PDB entry 7X08 | electron microscopy, 2.70 A resolution | chains A and B of the 9 polymer chains in the assembly

== Chain A (and B) ==
Name: Spike glycoprotein
Source organism: Severe acute respiratory syndrome coronavirus
Notes: chain B of this document is another copy of the same molecule, construct and numbering; everything in this record applies to it too
Reference sequence: P0DTC2 (SPIKE_SARS2); residues 1-1273 here = UniProt positions 1-1273
Chain sequence (1283 residues; each row starts with the number of its first residue):
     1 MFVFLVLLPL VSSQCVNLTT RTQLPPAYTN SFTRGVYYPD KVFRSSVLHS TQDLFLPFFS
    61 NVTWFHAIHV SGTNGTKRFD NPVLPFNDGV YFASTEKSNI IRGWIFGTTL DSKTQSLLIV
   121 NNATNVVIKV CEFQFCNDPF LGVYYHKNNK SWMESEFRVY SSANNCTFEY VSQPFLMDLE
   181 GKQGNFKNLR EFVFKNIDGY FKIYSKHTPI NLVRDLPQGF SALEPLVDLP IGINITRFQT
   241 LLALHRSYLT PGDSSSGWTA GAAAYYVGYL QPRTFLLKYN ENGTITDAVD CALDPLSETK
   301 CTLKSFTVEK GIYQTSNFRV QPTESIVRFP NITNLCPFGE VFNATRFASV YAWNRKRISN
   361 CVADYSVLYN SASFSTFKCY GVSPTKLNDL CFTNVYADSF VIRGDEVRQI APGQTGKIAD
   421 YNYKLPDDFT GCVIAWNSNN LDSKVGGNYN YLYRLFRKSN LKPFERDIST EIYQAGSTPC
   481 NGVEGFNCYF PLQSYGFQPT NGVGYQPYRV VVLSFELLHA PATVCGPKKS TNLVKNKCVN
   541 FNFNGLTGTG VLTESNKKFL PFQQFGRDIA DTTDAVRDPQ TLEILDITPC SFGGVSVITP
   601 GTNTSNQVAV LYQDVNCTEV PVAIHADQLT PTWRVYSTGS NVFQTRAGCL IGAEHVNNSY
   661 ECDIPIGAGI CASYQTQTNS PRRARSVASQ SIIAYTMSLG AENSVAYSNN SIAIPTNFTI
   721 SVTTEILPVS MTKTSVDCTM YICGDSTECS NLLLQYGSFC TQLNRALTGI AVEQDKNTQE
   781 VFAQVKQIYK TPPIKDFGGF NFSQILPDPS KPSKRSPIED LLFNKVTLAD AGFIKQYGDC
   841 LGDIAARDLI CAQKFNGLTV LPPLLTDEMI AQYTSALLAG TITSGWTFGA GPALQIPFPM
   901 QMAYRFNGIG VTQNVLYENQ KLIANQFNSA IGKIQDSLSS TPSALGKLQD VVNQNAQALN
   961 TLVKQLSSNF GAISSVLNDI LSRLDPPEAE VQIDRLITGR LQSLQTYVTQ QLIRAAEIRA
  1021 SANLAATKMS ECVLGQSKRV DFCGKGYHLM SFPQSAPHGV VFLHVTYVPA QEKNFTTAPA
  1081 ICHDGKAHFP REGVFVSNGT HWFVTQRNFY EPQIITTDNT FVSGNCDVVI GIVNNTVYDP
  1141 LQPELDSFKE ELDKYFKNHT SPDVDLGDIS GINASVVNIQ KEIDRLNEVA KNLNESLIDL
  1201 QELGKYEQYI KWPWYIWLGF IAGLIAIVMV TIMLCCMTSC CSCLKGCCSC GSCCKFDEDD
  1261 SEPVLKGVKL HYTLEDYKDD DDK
Not modelled in the structure: 1-13, 71-75, 619-632, 677-689, 942-943, 1147-1283
Construct notes: engineered mutation Pro817 (Phe in P0DTC2), Pro892 (Ala in P0DTC2), Pro899 (Ala in P0DTC2), Pro942 (Ala in P0DTC2), Pro986 (Lys in P0DTC2), Pro987 (Val in P0DTC2); expression tag (1274-1283)
Disulfide bonds: Cys15-Cys136, Cys131-Cys166, Cys291-Cys301, Cys336-Cys361, Cys379-Cys432, Cys391-Cys525, Cys480-Cys488, Cys538-Cys590, Cys617-Cys649, Cys662-Cys671, Cys738-Cys760, Cys743-Cys749, Cys840-Cys851, Cys1032-Cys1043, Cys1082-Cys1126
Glycans and other covalent adducts: N-acetylglucosamine (NAG) linked to Asn17, Asn61, Asn122, Asn149, Asn165, Asn234, Asn282, Asn331, Asn343, Asn603, Asn616, Asn657, Asn709, Asn717, Asn801, Asn1074, Asn1098, Asn1134
Ligand contacts:
  - linoleic acid (EIC), molecule 1: Cys336, Pro337, Phe338, Val341, Phe342, Ile358, Ala363, Tyr365, Leu368, Tyr369, Phe374, Phe377, Leu387, Phe392, Val395, Leu513, Phe515, Val524
  - linoleic acid (EIC), molecule 2: Arg408, Gln409, Thr415, Gly416
  - N-acetylglucosamine (NAG; 2-acetamido-2-deoxy-beta-D-glucopyranose): Arg457, Ser459, Asn460, Lys462
Swiss-Prot annotation at these positions:
  - region: Asn280 to Cys301 (Putative superantigen), Arg403 to Asp405 (Integrin-binding motif), Asn448 to Phe456 (Immunodominant HLA epitope recognized by the CD8+), Pro681 to Ala684 (Putative superantigen), Ser816 to Tyr837 (Fusion peptide 1), Lys835 to Phe855 (Fusion peptide 2), Asp1163 to Glu1202 (Heptad repeat 2)
  - motif: Met1237 to Cys1241 (Binding to host endocytosis trafficking protein SNX27), Asp1257 to Glu1262 (Diacidic ER export motif (host COPII)), Ser1261 to Gly1267 (Binding to host plasma membrane localising/FERM domain proteins), Lys1269 to Thr1273 (KxHxx, ER retrieval signal (COPI))
  - site (Cleavage): Arg685, Ser686, Arg815, Ser816
  - lipidation (S-palmitoyl cysteine): Cys1235, Cys1236, Cys1240, Cys1241, Cys1243, Cys1247, Cys1248, Cys1250, Cys1253, Cys1254
  - glycosylation: Asn17 (N-linked (GlcNAc...) (complex) asparagine), Asn61 (N-linked (GlcNAc...) (hybrid) asparagine), Asn74 (N-linked (GlcNAc...) (complex) asparagine), Asn122 (N-linked (GlcNAc...) (hybrid) asparagine), Asn149 (N-linked (GlcNAc...) (complex) asparagine), Asn165 (N-linked (GlcNAc...) (complex) asparagine), Asn234 (N-linked (GlcNAc...) (high mannose) asparagine), Asn282 (N-linked (GlcNAc...) (complex) asparagine), Thr323 (O-linked (GalNAc) threonine), Ser325 (O-linked (HexNAc...) serine), Asn331 (N-linked (GlcNAc...) (complex) asparagine), Asn343 (N-linked (GlcNAc...) (complex) asparagine), Asn603 (N-linked (GlcNAc...) (hybrid) asparagine), Asn616 (N-linked (GlcNAc...) (complex) asparagine), Asn657 (N-linked (GlcNAc...) (complex) asparagine), Thr676 (O-linked (GlcNAc...) threonine), Thr678 (O-linked (GlcNAc...) threonine), Asn709 (N-linked (GlcNAc...) (high mannose) asparagine), Asn717 (N-linked (GlcNAc...) (hybrid) asparagine), Asn801 (N-linked (GlcNAc...) (hybrid) asparagine) and 6 more in UniProt
  - natural variant: Leu5 (L5F: In strain: Iota/B.1.526), Ser13 (S13I: In strain: Epsilon/B.1.427/B.1.429), Leu18 (L18F: In strain: Beta/B.1.351, Gamma/P.1 and 1 more), Thr19 (T19I: In strain: Omicron/BQ.1.1, Omicron/XBB.1.5 and 1 more; T19R: In strain: Delta/B.1.617.2, Omicron/BA.2 and 4 more), Thr20 (T20N: In strain: Gamma/P.1), Leu24 to Ala27 (sequence variant, change not given here; In strain: Omicron/BA.2, Omicron/BA.2.12.1 and 6 more), Pro26 (P26S: In strain: Gamma/P.1), Gln52 (Q52H: In strain: Omicron/EG.5.1), Ala67 (A67V: In strain: Eta/B.1.525, Omicron/BA.1), His69 to Val70 (deletion: In strain: Alpha/B.1.1.7, Eta/B.1.525 and 5 more), Gly75 (G75V: In strain: Lambda/C.37), Thr76 (T76I: In strain: Lambda/C.37), 83 further natural variant entries in UniProt
  - mutagenesis: His69 to Val70 (Increased incorporation of cleaved spike into virions), Asn121 (N121Q: Partial loss of biliverdin affinity), Arg190 (R190K: Partial loss of biliverdin affinity), Asn234 (N234Q: Increased resistance to neutralizing antibodies), Asn331 (N331Q: Reduced viral infectivity), Asn343 (N343Q: Reduced viral infectivity), Leu452 (L452R: Increased resistance to neutralizing antibodies. Decreases HLA binding to NF9 epitope. Increased binding affinity to human ACE2), Tyr453 (Y453F: Decreased HLA binding to NF9 epitope. Increased binding affinity to human ACE2), Ala475 (A475V: Increased resistance to neutralizing antibodies), Val483 (V483A: Increased resistance to neutralizing antibodies), Glu484 (E484D: Increased replication in human TMEM106B overexpressing cells), Phe490 (F490L: Increased resistance to neutralizing antibodies and human covalescent sera neutralization), 16 further mutagenesis entries in UniProt
What the authors report for this chain:
  - mutagenesis - T478K: decreased binding to 2G1
  - mutagenesis - F490S: unchanged binding to 2G1

== How chain A and chain B interact ==
Pairs across the interface - 203 pairs, chain A then chain B:
  Gln52(A) with Asn751(B), hydrogen bond; Leu754(B)
  Thr302(A) with Thr761(B)
  Gln314(A) with Leu861(B)
  Asn317(A) with Asp737(B), hydrogen bond (backbone-side chain); Met740(B)
  Arg319(A) with Asp737(B), salt bridge; Thr739(B); Gly744(B)
  Arg355(A) with Tyr200(B); Pro230(B)
  Gly381(A) with Arg983(B)
  Val382(A) with Arg983(B)
  Ser383(A) with Arg983(B), hydrogen bond (backbone-backbone); Leu984(B); Asp985(B), hydrogen bond; Glu988(B), hydrogen bond
  Thr385(A) with Asp985(B)
  Lys386(A) with Leu981(B), hydrogen bond (side chain-backbone); Ser982(B); Arg983(B); Leu984(B), hydrogen bond (side chain-backbone); Asp985(B)
  Tyr396(A) with Tyr200(B); Pro230(B)
  Arg403(A) with Ser373(B), hydrogen bond
  Asp405(A) with Ser373(B), hydrogen bond; Ser375(B)
  Arg408(A) with Phe374(B); Ser375(B); Phe377(B)
  Thr415(A) with Tyr365(B); Pro384(B)
  Gly416(A) with Tyr369(B)
  Lys417(A) with Tyr369(B)
  Asp420(A) with Tyr369(B), hydrogen bond
  Tyr421(A) with Tyr369(B)
  Leu455(A) with Tyr369(B); Asn370(B)
  Pro463(A) with Asp198(B)
  Phe464(A) with Asp198(B); Gly199(B); Gly232(B)
  Glu465(A) with Gly232(B); Ile233(B)
  Arg466(A) with Thr167(B); Ile231(B); Gly232(B), hydrogen bond (backbone-backbone)
  Ile468(A) with Gln115(B); Glu132(B)
  Ser469(A) with Lys113(B)
  Glu471(A) with Lys113(B)
  Tyr505(A) with Ser373(B), hydrogen bond
  Leu517(A) with Arg983(B)
  Leu518(A) with Asp979(B)
  His519(A) with Lys41(B)
  Gly545(A) with Ser982(B), hydrogen bond (backbone-side chain)
  Leu546(A) with Asp979(B)
  Thr547(A) with Asn978(B); Ser982(B)
  Gly548(A) with Asn978(B)
  Val551(A) with Tyr837(B)
  Lys557(A) with Phe43(B)
  Lys558(A) with Phe43(B)
  Phe559(A) with Phe43(B), hydrophobic
  Leu560(A) with Glu224(B)
  Phe562(A) with Lys41(B); Glu224(B); Pro225(B)
  Gln563(A) with Lys41(B); Val42(B); Phe43(B)
  Phe565(A) with Val42(B); Phe43(B), hydrogen bond (backbone-backbone)
  Gly566(A) with Phe43(B)
  Arg567(A) with Val42(B); Phe43(B), hydrogen bond (backbone-backbone); Asp979(B), salt bridge
  Ile569(A) with Lys964(B); Ser967(B), hydrogen bond (backbone-side chain)
  Ala570(A) with Leu966(B); Ser967(B), hydrogen bond (backbone-side chain)
  Asp571(A) with Arg44(B), salt bridge; Ser967(B); Ser975(B); Val976(B)
  Asp586(A) with Asp843(B)
  Thr588(A) with Tyr837(B); Leu841(B); Gly842(B), hydrogen bond (side chain-backbone)
  Pro589(A) with Tyr837(B), hydrogen bond (backbone-side chain); Phe855(B), hydrophobic
  Cys590(A) with Asp745(B)
  Ser591(A) with Met740(B); Phe855(B)
  Phe592(A) with Lys835(B); Gln836(B); Tyr837(B), hydrophobic; Lys854(B); Phe855(B), hydrophobic
  Gln613(A) with Phe833(B); Ile834(B); Thr859(B)
  Asp614(A) with Lys835(B); Gln836(B); Lys854(B), salt bridge
  Asn616(A) with Gln836(B), hydrogen bond (backbone-side chain)
  Arg634(A) with Tyr837(B)
  Arg646(A) with Thr866(B)
  Ala647(A) with Ile834(B); Pro862(B), hydrophobic
  Gly648(A) with Ile834(B)
  Pro665(A) with Leu864(B), hydrophobic
  Gly667(A) with Pro863(B)
  Ala668(A) with Pro863(B), hydrogen bond (backbone-backbone); Leu864(B); Thr866(B)
  Gly669(A) with Leu864(B), hydrogen bond (backbone-backbone); Met869(B)
  Thr696(A) with Met869(B)
  Met697(A) with Leu865(B), hydrophobic; Met869(B), hydrophobic
  Leu699(A) with Lys786(B); Ile788(B), hydrophobic; Met869(B); Gln872(B); Tyr873(B), hydrogen bond (backbone-side chain)
  Gly700(A) with Ile788(B)
  Ala701(A) with Lys786(B); Gln787(B); Ile788(B), hydrogen bond (backbone-backbone)
  Glu702(A) with Ile788(B); Lys790(B)
  Asn703(A) with Gln787(B), hydrogen bond; Ile788(B), hydrogen bond (backbone-backbone); Tyr789(B); Lys790(B), hydrogen bond (backbone-backbone)
  Val705(A) with Thr883(B); Ser884(B); Gln895(B)
  Ala706(A) with Gln895(B), hydrogen bond (backbone-side chain)
  Tyr707(A) with Pro792(B), hydrophobic; Ile794(B); Asp796(B), hydrogen bond (side chain-backbone); Phe797(B); Ile896(B); Pro897(B), hydrophobic; Phe898(B), hydrogen bond (side chain-backbone)
  Asn709(A) with Asp796(B), hydrogen bond; Pro897(B)
  Ser711(A) with Gln895(B); Ile896(B); Pro897(B)
  Ile712(A) with Gln895(B); Ile896(B), hydrophobic
  Ala713(A) with Leu894(B); Gln895(B), hydrogen bond (backbone-backbone)
  Pro715(A) with Leu894(B), hydrophobic
  Gln957(A) with Arg765(B)
  Thr961(A) with Arg765(B)
  Gln965(A) with Ser758(B), hydrogen bond; Phe759(B); Gln762(B), hydrogen bond
  Ser968(A) with Gln755(B), hydrogen bond (side chain-backbone)
  Asn969(A) with Gln755(B)
  Phe970(A) with Tyr756(B); Phe759(B), hydrophobic
  Gly971(A) with Tyr756(B), hydrogen bond (backbone-side chain); Asp994(B)
  Pro986(A) with Asp427(B)
  Pro987(A) with Asp427(B)
  Ser1003(A) with Phe759(B)
  Thr1006(A) with Gln1005(B)
  Ile1013(A) with Leu1012(B), hydrophobic
  Arg1039(A) with Glu1031(B), salt bridge; Arg1039(B)
  Val1040(A) with Ser1030(B); Glu1031(B); Gly1035(B)
  Asp1041(A) with Gly889(B); Ser1030(B)
  Lys1045(A) with Gly889(B), hydrogen bond (side chain-backbone)
  Gly1046(A) with Ala890(B)
  Tyr1047(A) with Ala890(B)
  Val1068(A) with Ala890(B)
  Pro1069(A) with Pro892(B)
  Glu1072(A) with Pro892(B); Leu894(B)
  Asn1074(A) with Gln895(B), hydrogen bond
  Thr1077(A) with Pro897(B); Met900(B)
  Pro1079(A) with Tyr917(B), hydrophobic
  Phe1089(A) with Asn914(B); Tyr917(B), hydrophobic
  Pro1090(A) with Gln913(B), hydrogen bond (backbone-side chain)
  Val1094(A) with Met900(B), hydrophobic; Tyr904(B)
  Arg1107(A) with Tyr904(B); Asn907(B)
  Phe1121(A) with Asn914(B)
  Ser1123(A) with Asn914(B), hydrogen bond; Glu918(B), hydrogen bond
  Ile1130(A) with Gln920(B)
Also at the interface, not in a pair above, chain A (146 interface residues in all): Ser316, Leu390, Asn394, Gly413, Gln414, Lys424, Asp428, Phe456, Val503, Glu516, Ala520, Thr553, Asn556, Gln564, Asp568, Val615, Cys662, Ile670, Cys671, Ser704, Ser708, Asn710, Asp985, Gln1002, Thr1009, Gln1010, Phe1042, Ala1078, Arg1091, Gly1093, Val1128, Val1129, Leu1141, Leu1145
Also at the interface, not in a pair above, chain B (132 interface residues in all): Tyr38, Asp40, Val47, Asn165, Asn234, Asn282, Thr385, Val503, Ser735, Gln784, Ala846, Gly857, Glu868, Ile882, Trp886, Gly891, Lys921, Val963, Thr1009, Ile1013, Thr1027, Leu1034, Leu1141, Glu1144, Leu1145

== Overview ==
146 residues of chain A face 132 of chain B across their interface; the contacts include 41 hydrogen bonds and
5 salt bridges. Polar contacts include Arg319(A)-Asp737(B), Arg567(A)-Asp979(B) and Asp571(A)-Arg44(B). Chain
A binds linoleic acid and N-acetylglucosamine. From the paper: T478K of chain A reduces binding to 2G1; F490S
of chain A leaves binding to 2G1 unchanged.
Both chains are Spike glycoprotein (Severe acute respiratory syndrome coronavirus). Entry 7X08 (S protein of
SARS-CoV-2 in complex with 2G1) was determined by electron microscopy.
